6DBW - chains A and E of the 6 polymer chains in the assembly; structure by electron microscopy, 4.70 A resolution (low resolution: residue-level contacts below are approximate; hydrogen-bond / salt-bridge calls are withheld).

Chain A:
Name: Recombination activating gene 1 - MBP chimera
From: Escherichia coli
Notes: EC 2.3.2.27
UniProt: chimeric construct of P0AEX9, O13033: residues -113 to 250 from P0AEX9 (MALE_ECOLI) positions 29-392 (UniProt number = residue number + 142); residues 271-1031 from O13033 positions 271-1031 (same numbers)
Amino-acid sequence (1159 residues; each row starts with the number of its first residue; numbers below 1 keep their minus sign (Met-127 is residue -127)):
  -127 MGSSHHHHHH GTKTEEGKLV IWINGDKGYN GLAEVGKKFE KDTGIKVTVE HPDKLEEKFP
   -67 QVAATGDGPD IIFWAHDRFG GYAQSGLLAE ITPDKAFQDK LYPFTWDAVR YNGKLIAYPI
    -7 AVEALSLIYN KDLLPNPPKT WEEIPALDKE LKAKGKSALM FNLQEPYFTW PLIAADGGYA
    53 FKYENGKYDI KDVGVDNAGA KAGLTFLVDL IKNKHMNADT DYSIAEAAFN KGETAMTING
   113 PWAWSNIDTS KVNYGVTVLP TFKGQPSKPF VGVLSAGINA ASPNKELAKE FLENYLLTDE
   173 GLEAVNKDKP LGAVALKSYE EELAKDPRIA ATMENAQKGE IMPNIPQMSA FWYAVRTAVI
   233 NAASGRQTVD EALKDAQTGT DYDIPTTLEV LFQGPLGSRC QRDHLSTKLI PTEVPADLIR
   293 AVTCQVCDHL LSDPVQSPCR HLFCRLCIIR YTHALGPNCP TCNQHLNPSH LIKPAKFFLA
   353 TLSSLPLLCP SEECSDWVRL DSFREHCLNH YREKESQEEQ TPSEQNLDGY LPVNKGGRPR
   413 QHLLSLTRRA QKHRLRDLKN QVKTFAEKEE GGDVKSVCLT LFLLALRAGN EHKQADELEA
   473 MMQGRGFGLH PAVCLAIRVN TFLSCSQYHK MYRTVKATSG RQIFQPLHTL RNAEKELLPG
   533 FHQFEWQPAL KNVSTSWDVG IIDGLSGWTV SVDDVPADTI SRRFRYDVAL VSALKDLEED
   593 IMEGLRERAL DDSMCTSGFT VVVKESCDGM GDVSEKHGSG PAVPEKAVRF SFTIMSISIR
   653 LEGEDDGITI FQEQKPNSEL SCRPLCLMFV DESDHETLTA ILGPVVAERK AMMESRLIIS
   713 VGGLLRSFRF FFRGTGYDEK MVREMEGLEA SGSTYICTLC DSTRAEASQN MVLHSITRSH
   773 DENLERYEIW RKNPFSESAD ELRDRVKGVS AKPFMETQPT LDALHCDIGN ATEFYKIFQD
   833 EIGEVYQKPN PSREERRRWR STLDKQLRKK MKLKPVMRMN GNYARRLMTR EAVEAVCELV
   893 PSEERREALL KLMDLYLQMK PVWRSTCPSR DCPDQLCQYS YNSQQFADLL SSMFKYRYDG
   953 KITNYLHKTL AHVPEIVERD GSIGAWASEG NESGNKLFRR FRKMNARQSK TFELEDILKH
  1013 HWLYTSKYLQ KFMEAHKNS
Unresolved in the structure: -127 to 407, 627-634, 1030-1031
Differences from the reference sequence: initiating methionine (-127); expression tag (-126 to -114); linker (251-270)
Ion coordination: Ca2+ site 1: Asp620, Glu984 (shared with DC17(E) of chain E); Ca2+ site 2: Asp620 (shared with DA16(E), DC17(E) of chain E); Zn2+: Cys749, Cys752, His959, His964

Chain E:
Molecule: Forward strand of 12-RSS substrate DNA
Sequence (50 nucleotides; each row starts with the number of its first residue):
     1 GATCTGGCCT GTCTTACACA GTGCTACAGA CTGGAACAAA AACCCTGCAG
Ion coordination: Ca2+ site 1: DA16, DC17 (shared with Asp620(A) of chain A); Ca2+ site 2: DC17 (shared with Asp620(A), Glu984(A) of chain A)

Chain A / chain E interface:
Residue-residue contacts - 34 pairs, chain A then chain E:
  Arg459(A) - DT32(E)
  Ala460(A) - DT32(E)
  Asn462(A) - DC31(E)
  Asn462(A) - DT32(E)
  His464(A) - DC31(E)
  Asp620(A) - DC17(E)
  Gly621(A) - DC17(E)
  Gly623(A) - DA18(E)
  Asp624(A) - DA18(E)
  Asp730(A) - DA16(E)
  Glu731(A) - DT15(E)
  Glu731(A) - DA16(E)
  Lys732(A) - DA16(E)
  Ser743(A) - DT15(E)
  Arg756(A) - DT14(E)
  His817(A) - DA16(E)
  Arg845(A) - DT12(E)
  Met869(A) - DA18(E)
  Met869(A) - DC19(E)
  Arg870(A) - DC17(E)
  Arg870(A) - DA18(E)
  Met871(A) - DA18(E)
  Asn872(A) - DA18(E)
  Asn872(A) - DC19(E)
  Thr955(A) - DT15(E)
  Asn956(A) - DT14(E)
  Asn956(A) - DT15(E)
  Tyr957(A) - DT15(E)
  Tyr957(A) - DA16(E)
  Glu984(A) - DC17(E)
  Lys988(A) - DA20(E)
  Lys988(A) - DG21(E)
  Arg992(A) - DG21(E)
  Arg992(A) - DT22(E)
Other interface residues (no listed pair), chain A (31 interface residues in all): Met622, Glu684, Gly744, Lys953, Asn987, Arg991
Other interface residues (no listed pair), chain E (13 interface residues in all): DC13

In short:
31 residues of chain A and 13 residues of chain E are in contact. The Ca2+ site 2 is built by Asp620(A),
Glu984(A) and DC17(E). The Ca2+ site 1 is built by Asp620(A), DA16(E) and DC17(E).
Chain A is Recombination activating gene 1 - MBP chimera (Escherichia coli) and chain E is Forward strand of
12-RSS substrate DNA; the structure, Cryo-EM structure of RAG in complex with 12-RSS substrate DNA, was
determined by electron microscopy, deposited together with 6DBI, 6DBJ, 6DBL, 6DBO, 6DBQ, 6DBR and 4 further
entries.
